Entry 3CQI (X-ray diffraction, 2.10 A resolution); this record covers chains A and B.

== Chain A (and B) ==
Molecule: L-ribulose-5-phosphate 3-epimerase ulaE
Organism: Escherichia coli
Notes: EC 5.1.3.22; chain B of this document is another copy of the same molecule, construct and numbering; everything in this record applies to it too
Reference sequence: Q8XDI5 (ULAE_ECO57); numbering as in UniProt (aligned over 2-284)
Chain sequence (295 residues; row label = number of the first residue in the row; numbers below 1 keep their minus sign (Met-10 is residue -10)):
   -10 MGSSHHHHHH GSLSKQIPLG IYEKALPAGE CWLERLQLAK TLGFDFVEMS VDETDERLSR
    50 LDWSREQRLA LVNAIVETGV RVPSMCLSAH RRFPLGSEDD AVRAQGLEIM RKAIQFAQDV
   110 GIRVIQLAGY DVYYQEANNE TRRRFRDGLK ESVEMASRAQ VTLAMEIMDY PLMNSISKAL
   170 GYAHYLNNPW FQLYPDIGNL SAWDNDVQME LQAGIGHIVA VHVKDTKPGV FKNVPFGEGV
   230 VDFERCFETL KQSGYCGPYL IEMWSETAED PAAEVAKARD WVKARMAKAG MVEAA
Unresolved in the structure: -10 to 3, 281-284 (chain B: -10 to 4, 18-19, 218-219, 282-284)
Differences from the reference sequence: expression tag (-10 to 1)
What the authors report for this chain:
  - binding site for sulfate ion: Tyr11, Lys13, Ser77, Arg80, Trp253
  - self-association interface (contacts with another copy of this molecule); pairs are residue here / residue on that copy: Arg70-Asp108 (salt bridge), Ile111, Arg112, Gln149, Val208
  - contacts within the chain: Glu42-Tyr123 (hydrogen bond)
  - conformationally variable residues (loop rearrangement, order/disorder transition): Leu116 to Asn127, Asp158 to Tyr174, Trp192 to Asp195
  - catalytic residues: Glu155, Lys213, Glu251 (proposed by the authors, not directly observed)

== How chain A and chain B interact ==
Residue-residue contacts - 71 pairs, chain A then chain B:
  Gln5(A) - Arg147(B)
  Pro7(A) - Arg147(B)
  Arg54(A) - Val65(B)
  Leu58(A) - Val61(B)  hydrophobic
  Leu58(A) - Asn62(B)
  Leu58(A) - Val65(B)  hydrophobic
  Val61(A) - Leu58(B)  hydrophobic
  Asn62(A) - Leu58(B)
  Val65(A) - Arg54(B)
  Val65(A) - Leu58(B)  hydrophobic
  Glu66(A) - Arg54(B)  hydrogen bond (backbone-side chain)
  Arg70(A) - Gln107(B)
  Arg70(A) - Asp108(B)  salt bridge
  Pro72(A) - Gln149(B)
  Gln104(A) - Arg70(B)
  Ala106(A) - Arg112(B)  hydrogen bond (backbone-side chain)
  Gln107(A) - Arg70(B)
  Asp108(A) - Arg70(B)  salt bridge
  Gly110(A) - Arg112(B)
  Ile111(A) - Arg112(B)  hydrogen bond (backbone-side chain)
  Arg112(A) - Ala106(B)  hydrogen bond (side chain-backbone)
  Arg112(A) - Gly110(B)
  Arg112(A) - Ile111(B)  hydrogen bond (side chain-backbone)
  Arg112(A) - Arg112(B)  hydrogen bond (backbone-side chain)
  Arg112(A) - Ala148(B)
  Arg112(A) - Gln149(B)
  Arg112(A) - Val150(B)
  Val113(A) - Gln149(B)
  Val113(A) - Trp179(B)  hydrophobic
  Glu143(A) - Cys245(B)
  Ser146(A) - Cys245(B)
  Ser146(A) - Gly246(B)
  Ser146(A) - Pro247(B)
  Arg147(A) - Gln5(B)
  Arg147(A) - Pro7(B)
  Arg147(A) - Cys245(B)
  Ala148(A) - Arg112(B)
  Gln149(A) - Pro72(B)
  Gln149(A) - Arg112(B)
  Gln149(A) - Val113(B)
  Gln149(A) - Val208(B)  hydrogen bond (side chain-backbone)
  Gln149(A) - Ala209(B)
  Gln149(A) - Pro247(B)
  Val150(A) - Arg112(B)
  Thr151(A) - Trp179(B)
  Asn176(A) - Ile204(B)  hydrogen bond (side chain-backbone)
  Asn176(A) - Gly205(B)
  Pro178(A) - Gln181(B)
  Pro178(A) - Gly205(B)
  Pro178(A) - Ile207(B)
  Pro178(A) - Val208(B)  hydrophobic
  Trp179(A) - Val113(B)  hydrophobic
  Trp179(A) - Thr151(B)
  Trp179(A) - Val208(B)  hydrophobic
  Gln181(A) - Pro178(B)
  Gln181(A) - Gln181(B)
  Ile204(A) - Asn176(B)  hydrogen bond (backbone-side chain)
  Gly205(A) - Asn176(B)
  Gly205(A) - Asn177(B)
  Gly205(A) - Pro178(B)
  Ile207(A) - Pro178(B)
  Val208(A) - Gln149(B)  hydrogen bond (backbone-side chain)
  Val208(A) - Pro178(B)  hydrophobic
  Val208(A) - Trp179(B)  hydrophobic
  Ala209(A) - Gln149(B)
  Cys245(A) - Glu143(B)
  Cys245(A) - Ser146(B)
  Cys245(A) - Arg147(B)
  Gly246(A) - Ser146(B)
  Pro247(A) - Ser146(B)
  Pro247(A) - Gln149(B)
Other interface residues (no listed pair), chain A (39 interface residues in all): Asn177, His206
Other interface residues (no listed pair), chain B (38 interface residues in all): Gln104, His206

== In short ==
39 residues of chain A face 38 of chain B across their interface, with 10 hydrogen bonds and 2 salt bridges.
Polar contacts include Arg70(A)-Asp108(B), Glu66(A)-Arg54(B) and Ala106(A)-Arg112(B). The paper reports
catalytic residues Glu155(A), Lys213(A) and Glu251(A); a binding site for sulfate ion at Tyr11(A), Lys13(A)
and Ser77(A) among others.
Both chains are L-ribulose-5-phosphate 3-epimerase ulaE (Escherichia coli). Entry 3CQI (Crystal Structure of
L-xylulose-5-phosphate 3-epimerase UlaE (form B) complex with sulfate) was determined by X-ray diffraction,
deposited together with 3CQH, 3CQJ and 3CQK.
